Entry 4WMK (X-ray diffraction, 2.08 A resolution); this record covers chains A and D.

[Chain A]
Molecule: Xyloside xylosyltransferase 1
Organism: Mus musculus
Notes: EC 2.4.2.-
Reference sequence: Q3U4G3 (XXLT1_MOUSE); numbering as in UniProt (aligned over 87-392)
Sequence (306 residues; row label = number of the first residue in the row):
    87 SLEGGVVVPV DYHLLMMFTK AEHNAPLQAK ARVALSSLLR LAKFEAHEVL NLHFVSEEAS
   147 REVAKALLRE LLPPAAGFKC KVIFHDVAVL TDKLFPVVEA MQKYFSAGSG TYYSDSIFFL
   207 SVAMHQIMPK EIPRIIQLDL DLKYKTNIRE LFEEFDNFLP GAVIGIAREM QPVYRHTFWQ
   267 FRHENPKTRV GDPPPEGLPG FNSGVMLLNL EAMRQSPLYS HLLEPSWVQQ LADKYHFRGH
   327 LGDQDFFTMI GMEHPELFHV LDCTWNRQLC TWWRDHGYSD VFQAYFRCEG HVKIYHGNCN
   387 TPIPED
Disordered / not traced: 87-92, 392
Curated features (UniProtKB/Swiss-Prot):
  - region: His262 to Trp265 (Interaction with target proteins)
  - binding site (UDP-alpha-D-xylose): Met103 to Thr105, Leu226, Ser289, Leu327, Gln330
  - binding site (Mn(2+)): Asp225, Asp227, His382
  - binding site (a glycoprotein): Gln330, Trp359, Asn384
Disulfide bonds: Cys349-Cys374, Cys356-Cys385
Bound ions: Mn2+: Asp225, Asp227, His382 (together with UDP)
Ligand contacts: UDP (uridine-5'-diphosphate): Met103, Phe104, Thr105, Lys106, Asn110, Leu113, Lys116, Asp225, Leu226, Asp227, His382, Asn384, Cys385
Reported in the primary citation:
  - mutagenesis - H262A, W265A: decreased catalytic activity with Coagulation factor IX (chain D)
  - mutagenesis - Q330A, W359A: abolished catalytic activity
  - mutagenesis - E255A, Q257A, S289A, H326A, W358A, N384A: decreased catalytic activity
  - mutagenesis - D225N: unchanged catalytic activity
  - mutagenesis - D329A: increased catalytic activity
  - disease-associated variants - Q266K, D319N: unchanged catalytic activity
  - disease-associated variants - R324S, G325S: decreased catalytic activity

[Chain D]
Molecule: Coagulation factor IX
Organism: Homo sapiens
Notes: EC 3.4.21.22
Reference sequence: P00740 (FA9_HUMAN); residues 46-84 here correspond to UniProt positions 92-130 (UniProt number = residue number + 46)
Sequence (50 residues; each row starts with the number of its first residue):
    43 MDIVDGDQCE SNPCLNGGSC KDDINSYECW CPFGFEGKNC ELLEHHHHHH
Disordered / not traced: 43-49, 85-92
Construct notes: initiating methionine (43); expression tag (44-45, 85-92)
Curated features (UniProtKB/Swiss-Prot):
  - binding site (Ca(2+)): Asp47, Gly48, Gln50, Asp64, Asp65
  - modified residue: Asp64 (3R: -3-hydroxyaspartate), Ser68 (Phosphoserine)
  - glycosylation: Ser53 (O-linked (Glc...) serine), Ser61 (O-linked (Fuc...) serine)
Disulfide bonds: Cys51-Cys62, Cys56-Cys71, Cys73-Cys82
Glycans and other covalent adducts: glycan linked to Ser53
Reported in the primary citation:
  - post-translational modification sites: Ser61 (citing earlier work)

[Interface between chain A and chain D]
Contacting residue pairs (22; chain A residue first):
  Ala193(A) - Cys51(D)  hydrophobic
  Ala193(A) - Cys62(D)  hydrophobic
  His262(A) - Asn54(D)  hydrogen bond (side chain-backbone)
  His262(A) - Pro55(D)
  His262(A) - Cys56(D)  hydrogen bond (side chain-backbone)
  His262(A) - Leu57(D)
  Trp265(A) - Leu57(D)
  Trp265(A) - Trp72(D)  hydrophobic
  Arg324(A) - Ser61(D)
  Gly325(A) - Ser61(D)  hydrogen bond (backbone-side chain)
  His326(A) - Cys51(D)  hydrogen bond (side chain-backbone)
  His326(A) - Ser53(D)
  His326(A) - Ser61(D)  hydrogen bond (backbone-side chain)
  Trp358(A) - Glu52(D)
  Trp358(A) - Ser53(D)
  Trp359(A) - Ser53(D)
  Asp361(A) - Phe77(D)
  His362(A) - Pro74(D)
  Gly363(A) - Pro74(D)
  Gly363(A) - Phe77(D)
  Tyr364(A) - Leu57(D)
  Tyr364(A) - Pro74(D)
Also at the interface, not in a pair above, chain A (14 interface residues in all): Ser192, Gly194
Also at the interface, not in a pair above, chain D (16 interface residues in all): Gln50, Gly59, Gly60, Phe75

[Summary]
The interface between chain A and chain D involves 14 residues on one side and 16 on the other, with 5
hydrogen bonds. Polar contacts include His262(A)-Asn54(D), His262(A)-Cys56(D) and Gly325(A)-Ser61(D). The
paper reports that E255A, Q257A and S289A of chain A, among others, reduce catalytic activity; a modification
site at Ser61(D); 16 substitutions were tested in all.
Here chain A is Xyloside xylosyltransferase 1 (Mus musculus) and chain D is Coagulation factor IX (Homo
sapiens). Entry 4WMK (Crystal structure of mouse Xyloside xylosyltransferase 1 complexed with manganese,
product ligand and UDP (Product complex ...) was determined by X-ray diffraction together with 4WM0, 4WMA,
4WMB, 4WMI and 4WN2 from the same study.
